Entry 8RAM (electron microscopy, 2.80 A resolution); this record covers chains C and K of the 19 polymer chains in the assembly.

Chain C:
Molecule: DNA-directed RNA polymerase II subunit RPB3
Source organism: Saccharomyces cerevisiae
UniProtKB: P16370 (RPB3_YEAST); numbering as in UniProt (aligned over 1-318)
Amino-acid sequence (318 residues; each row starts with the number of its first residue):
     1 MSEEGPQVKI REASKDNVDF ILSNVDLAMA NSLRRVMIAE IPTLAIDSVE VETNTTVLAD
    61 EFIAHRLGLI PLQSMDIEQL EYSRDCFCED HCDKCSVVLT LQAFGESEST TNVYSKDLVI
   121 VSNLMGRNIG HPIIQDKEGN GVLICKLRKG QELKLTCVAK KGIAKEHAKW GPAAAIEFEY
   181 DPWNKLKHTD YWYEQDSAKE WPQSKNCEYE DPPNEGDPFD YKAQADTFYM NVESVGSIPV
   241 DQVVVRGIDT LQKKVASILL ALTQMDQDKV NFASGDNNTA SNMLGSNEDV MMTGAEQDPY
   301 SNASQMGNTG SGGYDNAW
Unresolved in the structure: 1-3, 268-318
Swiss-Prot annotation at these positions:
  - binding site (Zn(2+)): Cys86, Cys88, Cys92, Cys95
  - modified residue: Ser2 (N-acetylserine)
  - natural variant: Ala30 (A30D: In mutant RPB3-1)
  - mutagenesis: Lys9 (K9E: Transcript termination readthrough)
Bound ions: Zn2+: Cys86, Cys88, Cys92, Cys95

Chain K:
Molecule: DNA-directed RNA polymerase II subunit RPB11
Source organism: Saccharomyces cerevisiae
UniProtKB: P38902 (RPB11_YEAST); residue numbers follow UniProt; this construct covers 1-120
Amino-acid sequence (120 residues; numbered 1 to 120; the number before each row is that of its first residue):
     1 MNAPDRFELF LLGEGESKLK IDPDTKAPNA VVITFEKEDH TLGNLIRAEL LNDRKVLFAA
    61 YKVEHPFFAR FKLRIQTTEG YDPKDALKNA CNSIINKLGA LKTNFETEWN LQTLAADDAF
Unresolved in the structure: 116-120
Swiss-Prot annotation at these positions:
  - mutagenesis: Glu108 (E108G/V: Transcript termination readthrough; E108K: Transcript termination readthrough. Lethal), Leu111 (L111P: Transcript termination readthrough), Leu114 (L114P: Transcript termination readthrough)

How chain C and chain K interact:
Residue-residue contacts - 72 pairs, chain C then chain K:
  Glu4(C) with Asn104(K)
  Pro6(C) with Lys97(K); Ala100(K); Asn104(K), hydrogen bond (backbone-side chain)
  Gln7(C) with Asn104(K)
  Val8(C) with Leu101(K), hydrophobic; Phe105(K), hydrophobic; Glu108(K)
  Ile10(C) with Phe105(K), hydrophobic; Glu108(K); Trp109(K); Gln112(K)
  Ala13(C) with Trp109(K), hydrophobic; Gln112(K); Leu114(K)
  Val18(C) with Trp109(K), hydrophobic
  Phe20(C) with Phe105(K), hydrophobic
  Leu22(C) with Leu101(K), hydrophobic
  Asp26(C) with Asn52(K), hydrogen bond; Lys97(K), salt bridge
  Ala28(C) with Asn44(K); Ala48(K), hydrophobic
  Met29(C) with Leu45(K), hydrophobic; Lys97(K); Leu98(K), hydrophobic
  Ser32(C) with Thr41(K), hydrogen bond (side chain-backbone); Leu45(K)
  Leu33(C) with Leu101(K), hydrophobic
  Arg35(C) with Asp39(K), salt bridge; His40(K); Thr41(K), hydrogen bond
  Val36(C) with Thr41(K)
  Arg84(C) with Phe10(K); Leu11(K)
  Ile163(C) with Phe10(K), hydrophobic
  Lys165(C) with Arg6(K), hydrogen bond (backbone-side chain); Phe10(K)
  Glu166(C) with Arg6(K); Phe10(K)
  Asp241(C) with Phe105(K); Trp109(K)
  Val244(C) with Phe105(K), hydrophobic
  Val245(C) with Glu106(K)
  Ile248(C) with Leu98(K); Leu101(K), hydrophobic; Lys102(K)
  Asp249(C) with Lys102(K), salt bridge
  Leu251(C) with Leu42(K), hydrophobic; Leu45(K), hydrophobic; Leu98(K), hydrophobic
  Gln252(C) with Ile95(K); Leu98(K); Lys102(K)
  Lys254(C) with Thr41(K); Leu42(K)
  Val255(C) with Cys91(K); Ile94(K), hydrophobic; Ile95(K), hydrophobic
  Ile258(C) with Leu19(K); Leu42(K), hydrophobic; Ile46(K), hydrophobic
  Leu259(C) with Lys88(K); Cys91(K), hydrophobic; Asn92(K); Ile95(K), hydrophobic
  Ala261(C) with Leu19(K), hydrophobic
  Leu262(C) with Leu19(K), hydrophobic; Ile21(K), hydrophobic; Leu87(K), hydrophobic
  Met265(C) with Leu19(K); Ile21(K), hydrophobic
  Asp266(C) with Lys84(K), salt bridge
Other interface residues (no listed pair), chain C (41 interface residues in all): Lys9, Glu12, Ser14, Val240, Ala256, Thr263
Other interface residues (no listed pair), chain K (38 interface residues in all): Phe7, Lys18, Lys20, Phe35, Ala115

Overview:
41 residues of chain C face 38 of chain K across their interface; the contacts include 5 hydrogen bonds and 4
salt bridges. Polar pairs include Asp26(C)-Lys97(K), Arg35(C)-Asp39(K) and Asp249(C)-Lys102(K).
Chain C is DNA-directed RNA polymerase II subunit RPB3 and chain K is DNA-directed RNA polymerase II subunit
RPB11, both from Saccharomyces cerevisiae; the structure, Structure of Sen1 bound RNA Polymerase II
pre-termination complex, was determined by electron microscopy (same publication as 8RAN, 8RAO and 8RAP).
